6HQA - chains E and F of the 11 polymer chains in the assembly; structure by electron microscopy, 7.10 A resolution (low resolution: residue-level contacts below are approximate; hydrogen-bond / salt-bridge calls are withheld).

[Chain E]
Molecule: Subunit (60 kDa) of TFIID and SAGA complexes
From: Komagataella phaffii (strain GS115 / ATCC 20864)
UniProt: C4QW33 (C4QW33_KOMPG); residues 1-485 here = UniProt positions 1-485
Chain sequence (485 residues; numbered 1 to 485; the number before each row is that of its first residue):
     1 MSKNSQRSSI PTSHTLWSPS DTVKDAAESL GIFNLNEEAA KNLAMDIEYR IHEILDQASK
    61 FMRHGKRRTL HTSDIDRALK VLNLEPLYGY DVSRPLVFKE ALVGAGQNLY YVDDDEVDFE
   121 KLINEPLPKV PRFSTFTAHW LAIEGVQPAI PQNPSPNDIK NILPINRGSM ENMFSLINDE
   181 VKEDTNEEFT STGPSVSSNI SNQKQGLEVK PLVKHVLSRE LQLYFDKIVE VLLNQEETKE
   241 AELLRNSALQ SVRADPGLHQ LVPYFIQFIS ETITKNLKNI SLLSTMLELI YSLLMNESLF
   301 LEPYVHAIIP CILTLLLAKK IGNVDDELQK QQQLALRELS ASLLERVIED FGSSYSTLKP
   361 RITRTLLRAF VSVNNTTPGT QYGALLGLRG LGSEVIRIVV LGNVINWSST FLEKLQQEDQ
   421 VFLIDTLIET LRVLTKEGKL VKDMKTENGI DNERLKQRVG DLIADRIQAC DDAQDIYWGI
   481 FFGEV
Unresolved in the structure: 1-18, 85-217, 259, 306, 437-448

[Chain F]
Molecule: Subunit (17 kDa) of TFIID and SAGA complexes, involved in RNA polymerase II transcription initiation
From: Komagataella phaffii (strain GS115 / ATCC 20864)
UniProt: C4QZS5 (C4QZS5_KOMPG); residue numbers follow UniProt; this construct covers 1-153
Chain sequence (153 residues; row label = number of the first residue in the row):
     1 MTNEQAAIPR DVRLLHLIFA TQNIYSYQDH VPLQLMDFAY RYTTGTLQDA TIYSDHAHAS
    61 GSHISNAGNA GTNAQLTTED IRLAIAARTN YQFKPVPPKE LLLELAAERN KKPLPAVIPT
   121 WGIRLPPEKY CLTGKDWVLE DEEEAVSYKK RKT
Unresolved in the structure: 1-6, 110-153

[Chain E / chain F interface]
Contacting residue pairs (21):
  Pro19(E) - Leu14(F)
  Ala26(E) - Thr43(F)
  Ile32(E) - Thr51(F)
  Phe33(E) - Ala70(F)
  Phe33(E) - Gly71(F)
  Phe33(E) - Thr72(F)
  Asn34(E) - Asn66(F)
  Asn34(E) - Ala70(F)
  Asn34(E) - Thr72(F)
  Leu35(E) - Ile64(F)
  Leu35(E) - Ser65(F)
  Leu35(E) - Asn66(F)
  Asn36(E) - Ile64(F)
  Asn36(E) - Ser65(F)
  Asn36(E) - Asn66(F)
  Ala39(E) - Thr77(F)
  Asn42(E) - Ile81(F)
  Thr69(E) - Ser26(F)
  Leu70(E) - Gln28(F)
  Leu70(E) - Val31(F)
  Thr72(E) - His30(F)
Other interface residues (no listed pair), chain E (18 interface residues in all): Ala27, Glu37, Arg68, His71, Ile75, Leu84
Other interface residues (no listed pair), chain F (23 interface residues in all): Tyr27, Gln34, Tyr40, Thr44, Leu47, Ala67, Leu76, Pro97

[Summary]
18 residues of chain E face 23 of chain F across their interface.
Chain E is Subunit (60 kDa) of TFIID and SAGA complexes and chain F is Subunit (17 kDa) of TFIID and SAGA
complexes, involved in RNA polymerase II transcription initiation, both from Komagataella phaffii (strain
GS115 / ATCC 20864); the structure, Molecular structure of promoter-bound yeast TFIID, was determined by
electron microscopy.
